3Q5F - chains A and D of the 4 polymer chains in the assembly; structure by X-ray diffraction, 2.96 A resolution.

# Chain A
Molecule: Transcriptional regulator slyA
Source organism: Salmonella enterica
Reference sequence: P40676 (SLYA_SALTY); numbering as in UniProt (aligned over 1-144)
Amino-acid sequence (147 residues; each row starts with the number of its first residue; numbers below 1 keep their minus sign (Ser-2 is residue -2)):
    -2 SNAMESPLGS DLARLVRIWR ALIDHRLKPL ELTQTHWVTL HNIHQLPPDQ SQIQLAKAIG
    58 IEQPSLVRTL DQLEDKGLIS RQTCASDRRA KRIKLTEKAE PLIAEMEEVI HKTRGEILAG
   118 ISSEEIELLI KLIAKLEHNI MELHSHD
Disordered / not traced: -2 to 1, 143-144
Construct notes: expression tag (-2 to 0)
Swiss-Prot annotation at these positions:
  - DNA-binding region: Gln49 to Asp72 (H-T-H motif)

# Chain D
Molecule: 23-nt DNA strand
Sequence (23 nucleotides; each row starts with the number of its first residue):
     1 TTATAATTAG CTTGCTAAGT TAT

# Chain A / chain D interface
Pairs across the interface (22; chain A residue first):
  Arg14(A) with DG14(D), phosphate contact; DC15(D), phosphate contact
  Ser48(A) with DA6(D), phosphate contact
  Gln49(A) with DA6(D), hydrogen bond to the phosphate; DT7(D), hydrogen bond to the phosphate
  Ile50(A) with DA5(D), phosphate contact; DA6(D), hydrogen bond to the phosphate
  Gln60(A) with DA6(D), base contact; DT7(D), base contact
  Pro61(A) with DT7(D), base contact; DT8(D), base contact
  Val64(A) with DT7(D), phosphate contact; DT8(D), base contact
  Arg65(A) with DG10(D), base contact
  Arg78(A) with DT7(D), salt bridge to the phosphate
  Arg86(A) with DT4(D), hydrogen bond to the base; DA5(D), sugar contact; DA6(D), sugar contact
  Ala87(A) with DA5(D), phosphate contact; DA6(D), phosphate contact
  Lys88(A) with DA6(D), hydrogen bond to the phosphate; DT7(D), salt bridge to the phosphate
Interface residues without a listed pair, chain A (14 interface residues in all): Asp68, Asp84
Interface residues without a listed pair, chain D (9 interface residues in all): DA9

# Summary
Chain A and chain D form an interface of 14 and 9 residues respectively, with 5 hydrogen bonds and 2 salt
bridges. Polar contacts include Arg86(A)-DT4(D), Gln49(A)-DA6(D) and Gln49(A)-DT7(D).
Here chain A is Transcriptional regulator slyA (Salmonella enterica) and chain D is a 23-nt DNA strand. Entry
3Q5F (Crystal structure of the Salmonella transcriptional regulator SlyA in complex with DNA) was determined
by X-ray diffraction (same publication as 3QPT).
